Entry 8BWY (electron microscopy, 38.00 A resolution (very low resolution: no residue pairs are listed; an interface is given only as per-side residue counts)); this record covers chains K and N of the 19 polymer chains in the assembly.

# Chain K
Protein: Dynein light chain
Organism: Chlamydomonas reinhardtii
UniProtKB: Q22R86 (Q22R86_TETTS); numbering as in UniProt (aligned over 1-111)
Sequence (111 residues; row label = number of the first residue in the row):
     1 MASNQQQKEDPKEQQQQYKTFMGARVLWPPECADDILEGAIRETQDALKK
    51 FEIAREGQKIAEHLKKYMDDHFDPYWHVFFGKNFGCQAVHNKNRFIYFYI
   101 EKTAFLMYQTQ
Unresolved in the structure: 1-16

# Chain N
Protein: Dynein light chain 2A
Organism: Chlamydomonas reinhardtii
UniProtKB: Q1HGH8 (Q1HGH8_TETTH); numbering as in UniProt (aligned over 1-132)
Sequence (132 residues; row label = number of the first residue in the row):
     1 MKGTYLYLNIYKRKREASLITLNYIKNRFYPSKIQKIIKELFEDRLKGVE
    51 YDPNNANQLSERLVLELREKIKRGKVPRYKIGVQVVFGEIKGQGLRIASK
   101 CLWDVQNDNYASYTYTSEKVYCTGIVFGCYFE
Unresolved in the structure: 1-23

# Chain K / chain N interface
At this resolution (38 A) residue pairs are not listed: 18 residues of chain K and 17 of chain N lie at the interface.

# In short
Chain K and chain N form an interface of 18 and 17 residues respectively.
Here chain K is Dynein light chain and chain N is Dynein light chain 2A, both from Chlamydomonas reinhardtii.
Entry 8BWY (In situ outer dynein arm from Chlamydomonas reinhardtii in a pre-power stroke state) was
determined by electron microscopy (same publication as 8BX8).
